Entry 1XIU (X-ray diffraction, 2.50 A resolution); this record covers chains B and F of the 4 polymer chains in the assembly.

[Chain B]
Protein: RXR-like protein
From: Biomphalaria glabrata
Notes: fragment: Ligand-binding domain (LBD)
Sequence (230 residues; each row starts with the number of its first residue):
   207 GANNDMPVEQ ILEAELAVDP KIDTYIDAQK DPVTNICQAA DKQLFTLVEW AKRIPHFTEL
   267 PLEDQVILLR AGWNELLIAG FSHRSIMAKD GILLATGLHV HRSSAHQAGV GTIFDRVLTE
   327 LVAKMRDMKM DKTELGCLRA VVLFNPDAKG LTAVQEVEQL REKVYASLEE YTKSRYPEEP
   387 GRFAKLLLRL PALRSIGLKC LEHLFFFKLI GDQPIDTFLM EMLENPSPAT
Disordered / not traced: 207-208, 433-436
Small-molecule neighbours: (9cis)-retinoic acid (9CR): Ile242, Cys243, Ala245, Ala246, Gln249, Trp279, Asn280, Leu283, Ile284, Phe287, Arg290, Leu299, Leu300, Ala301, Val316, Ile319, Phe320, Cys406, His409, Leu410

[Chain F]
Protein: Nuclear receptor coactivator 1
Notes: EC 2.3.1.48
Reference sequence: Q15788 (NCOA1_HUMAN); residue numbers follow UniProt; this construct covers 686-700
Sequence (15 residues; each row starts with the number of its first residue):
   686 RHKILHRLLQ EGSPS
Disordered / not traced: 686-687, 698-700
Swiss-Prot annotation at these positions:
  - motif: Leu690 to Leu694 (LXXLL motif 4)
  - modified residue: Ser698 (Phosphoserine)

[How chain B and chain F interact]
Pairs across the interface (14):
  Phe251(B) - Leu693(F)  hydrophobic
  Val254(B) - Leu690(F)  hydrophobic
  Lys258(B) - Leu693(F)  hydrogen bond (side chain-backbone)
  Lys258(B) - Leu694(F)
  Lys258(B) - Glu696(F)  hydrogen bond (side chain-backbone)
  Lys258(B) - Gly697(F)
  Leu268(B) - His691(F)
  Gln271(B) - Leu694(F)
  Val272(B) - Leu690(F)  hydrophobic
  Phe424(B) - Leu690(F)  hydrophobic
  Phe424(B) - Leu693(F)  hydrophobic
  Glu427(B) - Lys688(F)
  Glu427(B) - Ile689(F)  hydrogen bond (side chain-backbone)
  Glu427(B) - Leu690(F)  hydrogen bond (side chain-backbone)
Other interface residues (no listed pair), chain B (11 interface residues in all): Phe263, Leu275, Thr423
Other interface residues (no listed pair), chain F (9 interface residues in all): Gln695

[Overview]
11 residues of chain B face 9 of chain F across their interface; the contacts include 4 hydrogen bonds. Polar
pairs include Lys258(B)-Leu693(F), Lys258(B)-Glu696(F) and Glu427(B)-Ile689(F). Bound to chain B:
(9cis)-retinoic acid.
Chain B is RXR-like protein (Biomphalaria glabrata) and chain F is Nuclear receptor coactivator 1; the
structure, Crystal structure of the agonist-bound ligand-binding domain of Biomphalaria glabrata RXR, was
determined by X-ray diffraction.
